4Z9V - chains A and G of the 8 polymer chains in the assembly; structure by X-ray diffraction, 2.10 A resolution.

[Chain A]
Protein: Bcl-2-like protein 1, APOPTOSIS REGULATOR BCL-XL
Source organism: Homo sapiens
Notes: engineered mutation(s): FRAGMENT: BCL-XL DELTA-LOOP, residues 1-28 and residues 83-208
UniProt: Q07817 (B2CL1_HUMAN); numbering as in UniProt; present here: 1-26, 83-208
Chain sequence (153 residues; each row starts with the number of its first residue; note: 56 numbers in that range are skipped by the numbering (no residue carries them; nothing is unmodelled there); numbering starts at 0):
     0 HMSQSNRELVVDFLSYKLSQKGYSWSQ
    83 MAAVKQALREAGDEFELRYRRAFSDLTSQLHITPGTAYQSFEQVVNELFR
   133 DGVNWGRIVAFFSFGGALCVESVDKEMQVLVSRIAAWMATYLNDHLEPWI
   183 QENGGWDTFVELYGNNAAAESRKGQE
Construct notes: expression tag (0)
Residues lining bound ligands: bicarbonate ion (BCT): D11, S14, Y15, A84, R91
Curated features (UniProtKB/Swiss-Prot):
  - motif: S4 to W24 (BH4), V86 to R100 (BH3), E129 to G148 (BH1), P180 to Y195 (BH2)
From the paper describing this entry:
  - mutagenesis - Y101K: abolished binding to Translationally-controlled tumor protein (chain G)
  - conformationally variable residues (side-chain flip): F105

[Chain G]
Protein: Translationally-controlled tumor protein
Source organism: Homo sapiens
Notes: engineered mutation(s): Nterminal peptide
UniProt: P13693 (TCTP_HUMAN); numbering as in UniProt (aligned over 11-31)
Chain sequence (21 residues; row label = number of the first residue in the row):
    11 DEMFSDIYKIREIADGLCLEV
From the paper describing this entry:
  - mutagenesis - R21A: abolished binding to Bcl-2-like protein 1, APOPTOSIS REGULATOR BCL-XL (chain A)

[How chain A and chain G interact]
Contacting residue pairs (11; chain A residue first):
  S2(A) - D11(G)  hydrogen bond (side chain-backbone)
  S2(A) - E12(G)  hydrogen bond (side chain-backbone)
  Q3(A) - E12(G)  hydrogen bond (backbone-side chain)
  Q3(A) - Y18(G)
  S4(A) - E12(G)  hydrogen bond
  S4(A) - F14(G)
  S4(A) - Y18(G)  hydrogen bond (backbone-side chain)
  E7(A) - Y18(G)  hydrogen bond
  E7(A) - R21(G)  salt bridge
  E7(A) - E30(G)
  V163(A) - L29(G)  hydrophobic
Other interface residues (no listed pair), chain A (6 interface residues in all): L8

[Overview]
6 residues of chain A face 7 of chain G across their interface, with 6 hydrogen bonds and 1 salt bridge. Among
the polar pairs are E7(A)-R21(G), S2(A)-D11(G) and S2(A)-E12(G). Chain A binds bicarbonate ion. The paper
reports that Y101K of chain A abolishes binding to Translationally-controlled tumor protein (chain G);
conformational variability at F105(A).
Chain A is Bcl-2-like protein 1, APOPTOSIS REGULATOR BCL-XL and chain G is Translationally-controlled tumor
protein, both from Homo sapiens; the structure, TCTP contains a BH3-like domain, which instead of inhibiting,
activates Bcl-xL, was determined by X-ray diffraction.
